Entry 7P78 (electron microscopy, 3.32 A resolution); this record covers chains C and W of the 8 polymer chains in the assembly.

== Chain C ==
Protein: Spike glycoprotein
Source organism: Severe acute respiratory syndrome coronavirus 2
UniProt: P0DTC2 (SPIKE_SARS2); numbering as in UniProt (aligned over 1-1208)
Chain sequence (1288 residues; row label = number of the first residue in the row):
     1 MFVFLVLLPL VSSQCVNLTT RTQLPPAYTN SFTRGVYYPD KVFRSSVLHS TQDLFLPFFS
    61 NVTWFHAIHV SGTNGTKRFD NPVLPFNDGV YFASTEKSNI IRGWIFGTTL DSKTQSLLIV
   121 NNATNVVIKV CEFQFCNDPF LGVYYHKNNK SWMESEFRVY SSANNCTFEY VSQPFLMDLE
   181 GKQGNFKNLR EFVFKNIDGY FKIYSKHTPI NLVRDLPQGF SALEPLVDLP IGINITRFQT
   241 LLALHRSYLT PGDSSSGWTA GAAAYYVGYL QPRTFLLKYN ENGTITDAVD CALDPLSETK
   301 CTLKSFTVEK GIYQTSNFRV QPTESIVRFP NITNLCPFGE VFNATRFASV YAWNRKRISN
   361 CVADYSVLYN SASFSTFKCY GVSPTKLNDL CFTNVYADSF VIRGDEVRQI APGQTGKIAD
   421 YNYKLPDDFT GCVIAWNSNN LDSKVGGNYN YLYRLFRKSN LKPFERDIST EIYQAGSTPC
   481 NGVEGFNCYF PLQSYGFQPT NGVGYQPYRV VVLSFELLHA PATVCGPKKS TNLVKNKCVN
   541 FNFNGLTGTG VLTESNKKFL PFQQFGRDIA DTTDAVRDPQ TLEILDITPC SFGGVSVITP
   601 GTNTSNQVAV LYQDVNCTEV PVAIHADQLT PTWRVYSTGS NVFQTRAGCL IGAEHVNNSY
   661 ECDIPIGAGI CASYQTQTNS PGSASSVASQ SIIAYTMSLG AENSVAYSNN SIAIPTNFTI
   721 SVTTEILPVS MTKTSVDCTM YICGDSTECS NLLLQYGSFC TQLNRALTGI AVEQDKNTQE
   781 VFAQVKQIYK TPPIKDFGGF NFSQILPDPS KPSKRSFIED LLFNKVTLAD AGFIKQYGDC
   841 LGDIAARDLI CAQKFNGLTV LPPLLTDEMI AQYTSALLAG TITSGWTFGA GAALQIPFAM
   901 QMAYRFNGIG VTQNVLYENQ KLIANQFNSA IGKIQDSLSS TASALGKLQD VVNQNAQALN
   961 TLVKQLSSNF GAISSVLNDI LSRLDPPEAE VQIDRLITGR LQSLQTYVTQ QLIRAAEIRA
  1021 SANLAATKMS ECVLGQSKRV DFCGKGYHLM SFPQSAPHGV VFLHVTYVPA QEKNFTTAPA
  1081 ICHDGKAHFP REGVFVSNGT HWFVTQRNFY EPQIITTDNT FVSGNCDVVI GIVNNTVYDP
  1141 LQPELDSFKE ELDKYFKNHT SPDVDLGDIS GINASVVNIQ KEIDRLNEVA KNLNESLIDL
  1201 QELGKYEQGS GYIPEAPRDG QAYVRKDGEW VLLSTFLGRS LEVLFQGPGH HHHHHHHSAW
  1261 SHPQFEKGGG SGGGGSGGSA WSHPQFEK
Disordered / not traced: 1-25, 67-78, 142-152, 175-185, 244-260, 677-690, 829-851, 1150-1288
Construct notes: engineered mutation Gly682 (Arg in P0DTC2), Ser683 (Arg in P0DTC2), Ser685 (Arg in P0DTC2), Pro986 (Lys in P0DTC2), Pro987 (Val in P0DTC2); expression tag (1209-1288)
Curated features (UniProtKB/Swiss-Prot):
  - region: Asn280 to Cys301 (Putative superantigen), Arg403 to Asp405 (Integrin-binding motif), Asn448 to Phe456 (Immunodominant HLA epitope recognized by the CD8+), Pro681, Ala684 (Putative superantigen), Ser816 to Tyr837 (Fusion peptide 1), Lys835 to Phe855 (Fusion peptide 2), Asp1163 to Glu1202 (Heptad repeat 2)
  - site: Arg815, Ser816 (Cleavage)
  - glycosylation: Asn17 (N-linked (GlcNAc...) (complex) asparagine), Asn61 (N-linked (GlcNAc...) (hybrid) asparagine), Asn74 (N-linked (GlcNAc...) (complex) asparagine), Asn122 (N-linked (GlcNAc...) (hybrid) asparagine), Asn149 (N-linked (GlcNAc...) (complex) asparagine), Asn165 (N-linked (GlcNAc...) (complex) asparagine), Asn234 (N-linked (GlcNAc...) (high mannose) asparagine), Asn282 (N-linked (GlcNAc...) (complex) asparagine), Thr323 (O-linked (GalNAc) threonine), Ser325 (O-linked (HexNAc...) serine), Asn331 (N-linked (GlcNAc...) (complex) asparagine), Asn343 (N-linked (GlcNAc...) (complex) asparagine), Asn603 (N-linked (GlcNAc...) (hybrid) asparagine), Asn616 (N-linked (GlcNAc...) (complex) asparagine), Asn657 (N-linked (GlcNAc...) (complex) asparagine), Thr676 (O-linked (GlcNAc...) threonine), Thr678 (O-linked (GlcNAc...) threonine), Asn709 (N-linked (GlcNAc...) (high mannose) asparagine), Asn717 (N-linked (GlcNAc...) (hybrid) asparagine), Asn801 (N-linked (GlcNAc...) (hybrid) asparagine) and 6 more in UniProt
  - natural variant: Leu5 (L5F: In strain: Iota/B.1.526), Ser13 (S13I: In strain: Epsilon/B.1.427/B.1.429), Leu18 (L18F: In strain: Beta/B.1.351, Gamma/P.1 and 1 more), Thr19 (T19I: In strain: Omicron/BQ.1.1, Omicron/XBB.1.5 and 1 more; T19R: In strain: Delta/B.1.617.2, Omicron/BA.2 and 4 more), Thr20 (T20N: In strain: Gamma/P.1), Leu24 to Ala27 (sequence variant, change not given here; In strain: Omicron/BA.2, Omicron/BA.2.12.1 and 6 more), Pro26 (P26S: In strain: Gamma/P.1), Gln52 (Q52H: In strain: Omicron/EG.5.1), Ala67 (A67V: In strain: Eta/B.1.525, Omicron/BA.1), His69 to Val70 (deletion: In strain: Alpha/B.1.1.7, Eta/B.1.525 and 5 more), Gly75 (G75V: In strain: Lambda/C.37), Thr76 (T76I: In strain: Lambda/C.37), 82 further natural variant entries in UniProt
  - mutagenesis: His69 to Val70 (Increased incorporation of cleaved spike into virions), Asn121 (N121Q: Partial loss of biliverdin affinity), Arg190 (R190K: Partial loss of biliverdin affinity), Asn234 (N234Q: Increased resistance to neutralizing antibodies), Asn331 (N331Q: Reduced viral infectivity), Asn343 (N343Q: Reduced viral infectivity), Leu452 (L452R: Increased resistance to neutralizing antibodies. Decreases HLA binding to NF9 epitope. Increased binding affinity to human ACE2), Tyr453 (Y453F: Decreased HLA binding to NF9 epitope. Increased binding affinity to human ACE2), Ala475 (A475V: Increased resistance to neutralizing antibodies), Val483 (V483A: Increased resistance to neutralizing antibodies), Glu484 (E484D: Increased replication in human TMEM106B overexpressing cells), Phe490 (F490L: Increased resistance to neutralizing antibodies and human covalescent sera neutralization), 12 further mutagenesis entries in UniProt
Cystine bridges: Cys131-Cys166, Cys291-Cys301, Cys336-Cys361, Cys379-Cys432, Cys391-Cys525, Cys480-Cys488, Cys538-Cys590, Cys617-Cys649, Cys662-Cys671, Cys738-Cys760, Cys743-Cys749, Cys1032-Cys1043, Cys1082-Cys1126
Covalently attached groups: N-acetylglucosamine (NAG) linked to Asn61, Asn165, Asn234, Asn282, Asn603, Asn616, Asn657, Asn709, Asn717, Asn801, Asn1074, Asn1098
Residues lining bound ligands: N-acetylglucosamine (NAG; 2-acetamido-2-deoxy-beta-D-glucopyranose): Phe342, Leu368, Ser371, Ser373, Phe374, Trp436
From the paper describing this entry:
  - mutagenesis - K417N, K417N/E484K/N501Y, E484K, N501Y: decreased binding to sybody#15

== Chain W ==
Protein: sybody#68
Source organism: synthetic construct
Notes: antibody fragment or engineered binder
Chain sequence (124 residues; each row starts with the number of its first residue):
     1 QVQLVESGGG SVQAGGSLRL SCAASGSISS ITYLGWFRQA PGKEREGVAA LITVNGHTYY
    61 ADSVKGRFTV SLDNAKNTVY LQMNSLKPED TALYYCAAAA WGYAWPLHQD DYWYWGQGTQ
   121 VTVS
Cystine bridges: Cys22-Cys96

== How chain C and chain W interact ==
Contacting residue pairs (19; chain C residue first):
  Tyr369(C) - Asn55(W)
  Tyr369(C) - His57(W)
  Tyr369(C) - Tyr103(W)
  Asn370(C) - His57(W)  hydrogen bond (backbone-side chain)
  Ala372(C) - His57(W)
  Ala372(C) - Tyr59(W)
  Phe374(C) - Tyr59(W)
  Phe374(C) - Tyr103(W)
  Ser375(C) - Ala104(W)
  Ser375(C) - Trp105(W)  hydrogen bond (backbone-backbone)
  Phe377(C) - Tyr103(W)  hydrogen bond (backbone-backbone)
  Lys378(C) - Trp101(W)
  Cys379(C) - Trp101(W)  hydrogen bond (backbone-backbone)
  Pro384(C) - Trp101(W)
  Pro384(C) - Gly102(W)
  Thr385(C) - Thr32(W)
  Arg408(C) - Pro106(W)
  Arg408(C) - His108(W)
  Val503(C) - Trp105(W)  hydrophobic
Interface residues without a listed pair, chain C (20 interface residues in all): Leu368, Ser371, Ser373, Thr376, Gly381, Ser383, Asn437, Tyr508
Interface residues without a listed pair, chain W (13 interface residues in all): Val54, Ala100
The authors on this interface:
  - hot spots on chain C (mutagenesis) - P384H: decreased binding to sybody#68 (chain W)

== In short ==
Chain C and chain W form an interface of 20 and 13 residues respectively; the contacts include 4 hydrogen
bonds. Among the polar pairs are Asn370(C)-His57(W), Ser375(C)-Trp105(W) and Phe377(C)-Tyr103(W). The paper
reports that K417N, K417N/E484K/N501Y and E484K of chain C, among others, reduce binding to sybody#15; P384H
of chain C reduces binding to sybody#68 (chain W).
Here chain C is Spike glycoprotein (Severe acute respiratory syndrome coronavirus 2) and chain W is sybody#68
(synthetic construct). Entry 7P78 (SARS-CoV-2 spike protein in complex with sybody#15 and sybody#68 in a
1up/1up-out/1down conformation) was determined by electron microscopy, deposited together with 7P77, 7P79,
7P7A and 7P7B.
